9MHZ - chains A and D of the 4 polymer chains in the assembly; structure by electron microscopy, 2.70 A resolution.

Chain A:
Name: Transport permease protein
Organism: Staphylococcus aureus
UniProtKB: A0A0H2XIF1 (A0A0H2XIF1_STAA3); numbering as in UniProt (aligned over 1-270)
Chain sequence (294 residues; row label = number of the first residue in the row; numbers below 1 keep their minus sign (Met-23 is residue -23)):
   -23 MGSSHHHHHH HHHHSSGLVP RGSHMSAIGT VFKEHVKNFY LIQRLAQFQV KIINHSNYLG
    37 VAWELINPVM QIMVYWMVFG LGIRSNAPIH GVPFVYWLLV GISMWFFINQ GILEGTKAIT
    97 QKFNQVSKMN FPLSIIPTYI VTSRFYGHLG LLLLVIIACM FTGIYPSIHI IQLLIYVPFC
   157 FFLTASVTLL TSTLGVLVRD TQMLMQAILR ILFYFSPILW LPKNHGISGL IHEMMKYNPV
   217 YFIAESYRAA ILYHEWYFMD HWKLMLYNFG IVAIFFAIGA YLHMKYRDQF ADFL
Unresolved in the structure: -23 to 0
Construct notes: initiating methionine (-23); expression tag (-22 to 0)
Small-molecule neighbours:
  - Targocil-II (A1AV9), molecule 1: Met53, Val54, Leu57, Gly58, Ile59
  - Targocil-II (A1AV9), molecule 2: Phe55, Ile59, Arg60, Tyr190, Phe191, Leu195, Trp196, Leu197, Lys199, Ile207
  - Lauryl Maltose Neopentyl Glycol (AV0): Leu170, Leu173, Val174, Asp176, Leu258, Lys261, Tyr262, Gln265, Asp268, Phe269

Chain D:
Name: Teichoic acids export ATP-binding protein TagH
Organism: Staphylococcus aureus
Notes: EC 7.5.2.4
UniProtKB: Q2FJ01 (TAGH_STAA3); numbering as in UniProt (aligned over 1-264)
Chain sequence (264 residues; row label = number of the first residue in the row):
     1 MNVSVNIKNV TKEYRIYRTN KERMKDALIP KHKNKTFFAL DDISLKAYEG DVIGLVGING
    61 SGKSTLSNII GGSLSPTVGK VDRNGEVSVI AISAGLSGQL TGIENIEFKM LCMGFKRKEI
   121 KAMTPKIIEF SELGEFIYQP VKKYSSGMRA KLGFSINITV NPDILVIDEA LSVGDQTFAQ
   181 KCLDKIYEFK EQNKTIFFVS HNLGQVRQFC TKIAWIEGGK LKDYGELDDV LPKYEAFLND
   241 FKKKSKAEQK EFRNKLDESR FVIK
Ion coordination: Mg2+: Ser64 (together with ATP-gamma-S)
Small-molecule neighbours:
  - ATP-gamma-S (AGS; phosphothiophosphoric acid-adenylate ester), molecule 1: Tyr14, Phe37, Ala39, Ile58, Asn59, Gly60, Ser61, Gly62, Lys63, Ser64, Thr65, His201, Arg260
  - ATP-gamma-S (AGS), molecule 2: Phe136, Lys143, Tyr144, Ser145, Ser146, Gly147, Met148
  - Lauryl Maltose Neopentyl Glycol (AV0): Lys12, Glu13, Tyr14, Arg15, Ala27, Thr77
Swiss-Prot annotation at these positions:
  - binding site (ATP): Gly57 to Ser64
What the authors report for this chain:
  - catalytic residues: Glu169 (proposed by the authors, not directly observed)

How chain A and chain D interact:
Contacting residue pairs (5; chain A residue first):
  Ser32(A) - Arg23(D)  hydrogen bond (backbone-side chain)
  Asn33(A) - Asn20(D)  hydrogen bond (backbone-side chain)
  Asn33(A) - Arg23(D)
  Tyr34(A) - Asn20(D)  hydrogen bond (backbone-side chain)
  Tyr34(A) - Arg23(D)
Interface residues without a listed pair, chain A (6 interface residues in all): His31, Leu35, Gly36
Interface residues without a listed pair, chain D (4 interface residues in all): Met24, Ala27

In short:
Chain A and chain D form an interface of 6 and 4 residues respectively; the contacts include 3 hydrogen bonds.
Polar contacts include Ser32(A)-Arg23(D), Asn33(A)-Asn20(D) and Tyr34(A)-Asn20(D). Bound to chain A: Lauryl
Maltose Neopentyl Glycol and Targocil-II. Bound to chain D: ATP-gamma-S and Lauryl Maltose Neopentyl Glycol.
The paper reports the catalytic residue Glu169(D).
Chain A is Transport permease protein and chain D is Teichoic acids export ATP-binding protein TagH, both from
Staphylococcus aureus; the structure, Cryo-EM structure of S. aureus TarGH in complex with Targocil-II and
ATP-gamma-S in a catalytically incompetent ..., was determined by electron microscopy, deposited together with
9CFL, 9CFP, 9MHD and 9MHU.
